PDB entry 3T0Y | X-ray diffraction, 2.10 A resolution | chains C and D of the 4 polymer chains in the assembly

== Chain C ==
Name: Response regulator
From: Caulobacter vibrioides
Reference sequence: Q9A2S9 (Q9A2S9_CAUCR); aligned to UniProt positions 1-128 over residues 15-142 (the alignment contains insertions or deletions, so no single offset holds)
Sequence (142 residues; each row starts with the number of its first residue):
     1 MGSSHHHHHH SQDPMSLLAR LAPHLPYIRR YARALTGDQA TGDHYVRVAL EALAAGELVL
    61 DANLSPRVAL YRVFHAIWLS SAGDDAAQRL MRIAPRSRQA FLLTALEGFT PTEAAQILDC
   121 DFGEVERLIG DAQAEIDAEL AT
Disordered / not traced: 1-14
Differences from the reference sequence: expression tag (1-14)
Modified positions: Mse1 (selenomethionine); Mse15 (selenomethionine; parent Met); Mse91 (selenomethionine; parent Met)
Reported in the primary citation:
  - mutagenesis - R29A/R30A: abolished signaling in response to sigmaT-dependent reporter
  - mutagenesis - R29A/R30A: unchanged expression

== Chain D ==
Name: NepR
From: Caulobacter vibrioides
Reference sequence: Q9A2T0 (Q9A2T0_CAUCR); residue numbers follow UniProt; this construct covers 1-68
Sequence (68 residues; each row starts with the number of its first residue):
     1 MNFGVEDMIE HVPMEDKRKG AAALDEARLR QQAIGVKLRQ MFDEVVNEPV PDEFLAILRK
    61 AERPAGGE
Disordered / not traced: 1-29, 62-68
Modified positions: Mse1, Mse8, Mse14 (selenomethionine); Mse41 (selenomethionine; parent Met)

== Interface between chain C and chain D ==
Contacting residue pairs (31; chain C residue first):
  Leu17(C) with Leu58(D), hydrophobic; Ala61(D)
  Leu18(C) with Leu58(D), hydrophobic; Arg59(D)
  Leu25(C) with Val50(D), hydrophobic; Leu55(D), hydrophobic
  Pro26(C) with Val46(D)
  Tyr27(C) with Val46(D), hydrophobic
  Arg29(C) with Val45(D); Glu48(D), salt bridge; Pro49(D); Pro51(D); Phe54(D)
  Arg30(C) with Arg39(D); Phe42(D); Asp43(D), salt bridge; Val45(D); Val46(D)
  Arg33(C) with Val45(D)
  Ala34(C) with Phe42(D), hydrophobic
  Gln39(C) with Val45(D)
  Asp43(C) with Phe54(D)
  Val46(C) with Phe54(D), hydrophobic
  Arg47(C) with Glu53(D); Phe54(D); Ile57(D)
  Leu50(C) with Ile57(D); Leu58(D), hydrophobic
  Glu51(C) with Ile57(D)
  Ala54(C) with Ile57(D); Ala61(D)
Also at the interface, not in a pair above, chain C (17 interface residues in all): Leu21
Also at the interface, not in a pair above, chain D (18 interface residues in all): Mse41, Lys60
From the paper, about this interface:
  - hot spots on chain C (mutagenesis) - R29A/R30A: abolished binding to NepR (chain D)

== Summary ==
Chain C and chain D form an interface of 17 and 18 residues respectively, with 2 salt bridges. Polar pairs
include Arg29(C)-Glu48(D) and Arg30(C)-Asp43(D). From the paper: R29A/R30A of chain C abolish signaling in
response to sigmaT-dependent reporter; R29A/R30A of chain C abolish binding to NepR (chain D).
Here chain C is Response regulator and chain D is NepR, both from Caulobacter vibrioides. Entry 3T0Y
(Structure of the PhyR anti-anti-sigma domain bound to the anti-sigma factor, NepR) was determined by X-ray
diffraction.
